5MON - chain A; structure by X-ray diffraction, 0.94 A resolution.

[Chain A]
Protein: Cationic trypsin
Source organism: Bos taurus
Notes: EC 3.4.21.4
UniProt: P00760 (TRY1_BOVIN); the construct lacks a stretch of the UniProt sequence and is renumbered around it, so the offset changes along the chain: 16-34 = UniProt 24-42; 37-67 = UniProt 43-73; 69-125 = UniProt 74-130; 127-130 = UniProt 131-134; 6 more segments
Chain sequence (223 residues; row label = number of the first residue in the row; note: 10 numbers in that range are skipped by the numbering (no residue carries them; nothing is unmodelled there)):
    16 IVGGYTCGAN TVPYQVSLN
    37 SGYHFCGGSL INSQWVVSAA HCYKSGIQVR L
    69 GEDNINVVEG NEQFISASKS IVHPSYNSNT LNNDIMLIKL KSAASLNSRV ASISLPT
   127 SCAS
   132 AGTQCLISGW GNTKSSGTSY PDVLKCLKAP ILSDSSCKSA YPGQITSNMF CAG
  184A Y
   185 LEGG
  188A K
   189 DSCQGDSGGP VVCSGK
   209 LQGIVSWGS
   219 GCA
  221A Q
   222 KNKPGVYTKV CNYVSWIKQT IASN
Disulfide bonds: Cys-22/Cys-157, Cys-42/Cys-58, Cys-128/Cys-232, Cys-136/Cys-201, Cys-168/Cys-182, Cys-191/Cys-220
UniProt features mapped onto this chain:
  - active site (Charge relay system): His-57, Asp-102, Ser-195
  - binding site (Ca(2+)): Glu-70, Asn-72, Val-75, Glu-80
  - binding site (substrate): Asp-189, Ser-190, Gln-192, Gly-193, Ser-195

[Summary]
UniProt lists 3 active-site residues, 4 Ca2+-binding residues and 5 substrate-binding residues.
Chain A is Cationic trypsin (Bos taurus); the structure, Joint X-ray/neutron structure of cationic trypsin in
complex with 2-aminopyridine, was determined by X-ray diffraction (same publication as 5MN1, 5MNA, 5MNB, 5MNC
and 5MOO).
